5UUF - chains A and B of the 3 polymer chains in the assembly; structure by X-ray diffraction, 1.61 A resolution.

== Chain A ==
Protein: DNA-7-methylguanine glycosylase
Source organism: Bacillus cereus
UniProtKB: C2T7T7 (C2T7T7_BACCE); numbering as in UniProt (aligned over 1-237)
Sequence (241 residues; each row starts with the number of its first residue; numbers below 1 keep their minus sign (Gly-3 is residue -3)):
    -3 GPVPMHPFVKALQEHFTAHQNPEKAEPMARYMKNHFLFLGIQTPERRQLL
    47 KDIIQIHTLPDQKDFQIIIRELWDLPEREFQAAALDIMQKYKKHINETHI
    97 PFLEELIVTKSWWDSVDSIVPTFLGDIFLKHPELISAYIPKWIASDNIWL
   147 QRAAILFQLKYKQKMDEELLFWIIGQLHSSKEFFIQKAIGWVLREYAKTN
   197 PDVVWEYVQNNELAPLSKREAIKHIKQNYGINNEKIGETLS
Disordered / not traced: -3 to 0, 227-237
Sequence notes: expression tag (-3 to 0)
Small-molecule neighbours: yatakemycin-adenine nucleobase adduct (YTA): Lys20, Pro23, Met24, Tyr27, Met28, Gln38, Trp109, Asp110, Asp113, Pro117, Leu155, Lys156, Trp187
What the authors report for this chain:
  - binding site for yatakemycin-adenine nucleobase adduct: Tyr27, Gln38, Trp109, Lys156, Trp187
  - binding site for the 12-nt DNA strand (chain B): Trp109, Asp113, Trp187
  - catalytic residues: Trp109, Asp113, Trp187
  - mutagenesis - Y27A, Q38A, K156A: unchanged catalytic activity
  - mutagenesis - W109A (76-fold), D113A (760-fold), W187A (25-fold): decreased catalytic activity

== Chain B ==
Molecule: 12-nt DNA strand
Sequence (12 nucleotides; numbered 1 to 12; the number before each row is that of its first residue):
     1 CCCCAXAGCCCG
Modified residues: ORP (2-deoxy-5-phosphono-ribose) at position 6
Small-molecule neighbours: yatakemycin-adenine nucleobase adduct (YTA): DA5, ORP_6, DA7

== Chain A / chain B interface ==
Residue-residue contacts (20; chain A residue first):
  Tyr27(A) - DA7(B)  hydrogen bond to the base
  Tyr27(A) - DG8(B)  sugar contact
  Lys29(A) - DG8(B)  phosphate contact
  Lys29(A) - DC9(B)  salt bridge to the phosphate
  Trp109(A) - ORP_6(B)  base contact
  Trp109(A) - DA7(B)  hydrogen bond to the phosphate
  Asp113(A) - ORP_6(B)  base contact
  Arg148(A) - ORP_6(B)  base contact
  Arg148(A) - DA7(B)  salt bridge to the phosphate
  Phe179(A) - DA7(B)  sugar contact
  Phe180(A) - DA7(B)  phosphate contact
  Lys183(A) - ORP_6(B)  base contact
  Lys183(A) - DA7(B)  salt bridge to the phosphate
  Trp187(A) - DA5(B)  phosphate contact
  Trp187(A) - ORP_6(B)  base contact
  Arg190(A) - DA5(B)  salt bridge to the phosphate
  Arg190(A) - ORP_6(B)  base contact
  Lys194(A) - DC4(B)  hydrogen bond to the phosphate
  Lys194(A) - DA5(B)  salt bridge to the phosphate
  His220(A) - DA5(B)  salt bridge to the phosphate
Other interface residues (no listed pair), chain A (15 interface residues in all): Arg26, Trp108, Glu191

== In short ==
15 residues of chain A face 6 of chain B across their interface; the contacts include 3 hydrogen bonds and 6
salt bridges. Polar pairs include Tyr27(A)-DA7(B), Trp109(A)-DA7(B) and Lys194(A)-DC4(B). The paper reports
catalytic residues Trp109(A), Asp113(A) and Trp187(A); W109A, D113A and W187A of chain A reduce catalytic
activity; 6 substitutions were tested in all.
Here chain A is DNA-7-methylguanine glycosylase (Bacillus cereus) and chain B is a 12-nt DNA strand. Entry
5UUF (Bacillus cereus DNA glycosylase AlkD bound to a yatakemycin-adenine nucleobase adduct and DNA containing
an abasic ...) was determined by X-ray diffraction together with 5UUG and 5UUH from the same study.
